9J7B - chains B and P of the 11 polymer chains in the assembly; structure by electron microscopy, 4.12 A resolution (low resolution: residue-level contacts below are approximate; hydrogen-bond / salt-bridge calls are withheld).

# Chain B
Protein: Mitochondrial import receptor subunit TOM20 homolog
From: Homo sapiens
UniProtKB: Q15388 (TOM20_HUMAN); numbering as in UniProt (aligned over 25-145)
Chain sequence (121 residues; each row starts with the number of its first residue):
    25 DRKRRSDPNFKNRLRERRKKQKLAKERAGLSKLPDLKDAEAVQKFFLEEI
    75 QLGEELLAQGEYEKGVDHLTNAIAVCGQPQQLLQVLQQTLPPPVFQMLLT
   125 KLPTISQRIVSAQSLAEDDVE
Disordered / not traced: 25-56, 129-145
UniProt features mapped onto this chain:
  - modified residue (Phosphoserine): Ser-135, Ser-138
  - cross-link (Glycyl lysine isopeptide (Lys-Gly)): Lys-35 (interchain with G-Cter in ubiquitin), Lys-56 (interchain with G-Cter in ubiquitin), Lys-61 (interchain with G-Cter in ubiquitin), Lys-68 (interchain with G-Cter in ubiquitin)
  - mutagenesis: Lys-56 (K56R: Defects in mitophagy; when associated with R-61 and R-68), Lys-61 (K61R: Defects in mitophagy; when associated with R-56 and R-68), Lys-68 (K68R: Defects in mitophagy; when associated with R-56 and R-61)

# Chain P
Protein: Protein fem-1 homolog B
From: Homo sapiens
UniProtKB: Q9UK73 (FEM1B_HUMAN); numbering as in UniProt (aligned over 1-627)
Chain sequence (627 residues; each row starts with the number of its first residue):
     1 MEGLAGYVYKAASEGKVLTLAALLLNRSESDIRYLLGYVSQQGGQRSTPL
    51 IIAARNGHAKVVRLLLEHYRVQTQQTGTVRFDGYVIDGATALWCAAGAGH
   101 FEVVKLLVSHGANVNHTTVTNSTPLRAACFDGRLDIVKYLVENNANISIA
   151 NKYDNTCLMIAAYKGHTDVVRYLLEQRADPNAKAHCGATALHFAAEAGHI
   201 DIVKELIKWRAAIVVNGHGMTPLKVAAESCKADVVELLLSHADCDRRSRI
   251 EALELLGASFANDRENYDIIKTYHYLYLAMLERFQDGDNILEKEVLPPIH
   301 AYGNRTECRNPQELESIRQDRDALHMEGLIVRERILGADNIDVSHPIIYR
   351 GAVYADNMEFEQCIKLWLHALHLRQKGNRNTHKDLLRFAQVFSQMIHLNE
   401 TVKAPDIECVLRCSVLEIEQSMNRVKNISDADVHNAMDNYECNLYTFLYL
   451 VCISTKTQCSEEDQCKINKQIYNLIHLDPRTREGFTLLHLAVNSNTPVDD
   501 FHTNDVCSFPNALVTKLLLDCGAEVNAVDNEGNSALHIIVQYNRPISDFL
   551 TLHSIIISLVEAGAHTDMTNKQNKTPLDKSTTGVSEILLKTQMKMSLKCL
   601 AARAVRANDINYQDQIPRTLEEFVGFH
Disordered / not traced: 563-627
UniProt features mapped onto this chain:
  - binding site (Zn(2+)): His-185, Cys-186, His-218
  - site: Asp-342, Val-343 (Cleavage)
  - mutagenesis: Asp-82 (D82A: Abolished binding to -Gly-Leu-Asp-Arg C-degron at the C-terminus; when associated with A-131), Phe-130 (F130A: Abolished binding to -Gly-Leu-Asp-Arg C-degron at the C-terminus), Asp-131 (D131A: Abolished binding to -Gly-Leu-Asp-Arg C-degron at the C-terminus; when associated with A-82), Tyr-163 (Y163A: Strongly reduced binding to -Gly-Leu-Asp-Arg C-degron at the C-terminus; when associated with A-193), Phe-193 (F193A: Strongly reduced binding to -Gly-Leu-Asp-Arg C-degron at the C-terminus; when associated with A-163), Asp-342 (D342A: Prevents cleavage by a caspase-3-like protease), Asp-356 (D356A: Does not affect cleavage by a caspase-3-like protease), Leu-597 (L597A: Abolished ability to promote ubiquitination of target proteins such as GLI1)

# How chain B and chain P interact
Residue-residue contacts - 8 pairs, chain B then chain P:
  Ala-82(B) with His-58(P)
  Gln-83(B) with Ser-13(P); Glu-14(P); Asn-56(P); His-58(P)
  Glu-85(B) with Ile-52(P); Asn-56(P)
  Glu-87(B) with Arg-55(P)
Also at the interface, not in a pair above, chain B (5 interface residues in all): Gly-84

# Overview
5 residues of chain B face 6 of chain P across their interface. UniProt lists 3 mutagenesis sites on chain B;
3 Zn2+-binding residues and 8 mutagenesis sites on chain P.
Chain B is Mitochondrial import receptor subunit TOM20 homolog and chain P is Protein fem-1 homolog B, both
from Homo sapiens; the structure, local refinement of FEM1B bound with TOM20(tetramer), was determined by
electron microscopy together with 9J7A, 9JCE and 9LKX from the same study.
